2DGL - chains C and D of the 6 polymer chains in the assembly; structure by X-ray diffraction, 3.15 A resolution.

== Chain C (and D) ==
Molecule: Glutamate decarboxylase beta
Source organism: Escherichia coli
Notes: EC 4.1.1.15; chain D of this document is another copy of the same molecule, construct and numbering; everything in this record applies to it too
UniProt: P69910 (DCEB_ECOLI); residue numbers follow UniProt; this construct covers 1-466
Chain sequence (466 residues; numbered 1 to 466; the number before each row is that of its first residue):
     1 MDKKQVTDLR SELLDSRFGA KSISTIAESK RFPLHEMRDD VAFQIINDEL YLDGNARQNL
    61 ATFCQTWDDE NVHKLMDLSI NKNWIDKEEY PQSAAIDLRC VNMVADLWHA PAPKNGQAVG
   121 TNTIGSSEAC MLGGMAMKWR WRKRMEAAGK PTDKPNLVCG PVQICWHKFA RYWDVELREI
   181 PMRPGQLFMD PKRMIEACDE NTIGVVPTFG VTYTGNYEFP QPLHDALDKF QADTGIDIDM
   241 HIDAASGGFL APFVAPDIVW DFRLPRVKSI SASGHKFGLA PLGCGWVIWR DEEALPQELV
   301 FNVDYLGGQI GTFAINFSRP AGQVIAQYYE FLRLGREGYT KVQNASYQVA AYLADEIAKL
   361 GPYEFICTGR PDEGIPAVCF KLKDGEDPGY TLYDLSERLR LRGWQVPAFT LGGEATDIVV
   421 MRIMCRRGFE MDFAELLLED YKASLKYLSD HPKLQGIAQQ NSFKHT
Disordered / not traced: 1-2, 454-466 (chain D: 1-2, 453-466)
Covalent attachments: pyridoxal phosphate (PLP) linked to Lys276
Small-molecule neighbours: pyridoxal phosphate (PLP): Gly125, Ser126, Ser127, Gln163, Cys165, Thr208, Gly210, Thr212, Asp243, Ala245, Ser246, Ser273, His275
Curated features (UniProtKB/Swiss-Prot):
  - binding site (substrate): Thr62, Asn83
  - binding site (pyridoxal 5'-phosphate): Ser126, Ser127, Thr212, His275
  - modified residue: Lys276 (N6-(pyridoxal phosphate)lysine), Lys446 (N6-acetyllysine), Lys453 (N6-acetyllysine), Lys464 (N6-acetyllysine)
  - mutagenesis: Lys276 (K276A: Strongly reduces pyridoxal phosphate binding and increases stability of the polypeptide; K276H: Abolishes pyridoxal phosphate binding)
From the paper describing this entry:
  - binding site for bromide ion: Ser16, Arg17, Asp69, His73, Asn81, Arg427

== How chain C and chain D interact ==
Residue-residue contacts (210; chain C residue first):
  Ala27(C) with Arg99(D); Tyr328(D)
  Glu28(C) with Arg99(D); Met103(D); Tyr328(D), hydrogen bond (backbone-side chain)
  Ser29(C) with Arg99(D); Asn102(D), hydrogen bond (backbone-side chain)
  Lys30(C) with Asn102(D); Gly116(D), hydrogen bond (side chain-backbone)
  Arg31(C) with Met103(D); Asp106(D), salt bridge
  Phe32(C) with Met103(D); Asp106(D), hydrogen bond (backbone-side chain); Leu107(D), hydrophobic; Phe253(D), hydrophobic; Phe331(D), hydrophobic; Gly335(D); Arg336(D); Tyr339(D), hydrophobic
  Pro33(C) with Met103(D); Phe331(D); Leu332(D), hydrophobic; Gly335(D); Arg336(D), hydrogen bond (backbone-backbone)
  Leu34(C) with Arg336(D), hydrogen bond (backbone-backbone); Glu337(D), hydrogen bond (backbone-backbone)
  His35(C) with Leu334(D); Gly335(D); Glu337(D), salt bridge
  Glu36(C) with Arg333(D); Leu334(D), hydrogen bond (backbone-backbone); Glu337(D), hydrogen bond (backbone-side chain); Gly338(D); Lys341(D), salt bridge
  Met37(C) with Leu332(D); Arg333(D), hydrogen bond (backbone-backbone)
  Asp39(C) with Asn71(D), hydrogen bond; Tyr329(D); Arg333(D)
  Phe43(C) with Asn71(D); Leu75(D), hydrophobic; Tyr329(D)
  Ile46(C) with Ile325(D), hydrophobic; Tyr328(D), hydrophobic; Tyr329(D), hydrophobic
  Asn47(C) with Leu78(D)
  Glu49(C) with Gln92(D), hydrogen bond; Ile96(D); Arg99(D), salt bridge
  Leu50(C) with Ile96(D), hydrophobic; Ile325(D), hydrophobic
  Leu52(C) with Gln92(D)
  Asp53(C) with Lys82(D), salt bridge; Glu89(D); Tyr90(D); Pro91(D); Gln92(D), hydrogen bond (side chain-backbone); Ser93(D), hydrogen bond
  Ala56(C) with Tyr90(D)
  Asn59(C) with Glu89(D), hydrogen bond; Tyr90(D), hydrogen bond
  Ala61(C) with Glu89(D)
  Thr62(C) with Asp86(D)
  Cys64(C) with Asn83(D); Ser318(D)
  Gln65(C) with Asn81(D)
  Thr66(C) with Asn81(D), hydrogen bond (backbone-side chain)
  Trp67(C) with Asn81(D)
  Asp68(C) with Ile80(D); Asn81(D), hydrogen bond
  Asn71(C) with Asp39(D); Phe43(D)
  His73(C) with Asp77(D), salt bridge; Ile80(D)
  Lys74(C) with Phe43(D)
  Leu75(C) with Phe43(D), hydrophobic
  Asp77(C) with His73(D), salt bridge
  Leu78(C) with Asn47(D)
  Ile80(C) with Asp68(D); His73(D)
  Asn81(C) with Gln65(D); Thr66(D), hydrogen bond (side chain-backbone); Trp67(D); Asp68(D); Leu282(D)
  Lys82(C) with Leu50(D); Asp53(D), salt bridge; Leu282(D)
  Asn83(C) with Cys64(D); Leu282(D)
  Glu89(C) with Asp53(D); Asn59(D), hydrogen bond; Ala61(D); Thr62(D); Gln405(D)
  Tyr90(C) with Asp53(D); Ala56(D); Asn59(D), hydrogen bond
  Pro91(C) with Leu52(D); Asp53(D)
  Gln92(C) with Glu49(D), hydrogen bond; Asp53(D), hydrogen bond (backbone-side chain)
  Ser93(C) with Leu50(D); Asp53(D), hydrogen bond
  Ile96(C) with Leu50(D), hydrophobic
  Arg99(C) with Ala27(D); Glu28(D); Ser29(D); Glu49(D), salt bridge
  Asn102(C) with Ser29(D), hydrogen bond (side chain-backbone); Lys30(D)
  Met103(C) with Glu28(D); Arg31(D); Phe32(D); Pro33(D)
  Asp106(C) with Lys30(D); Arg31(D); Phe32(D), hydrogen bond (side chain-backbone)
  Leu107(C) with Phe32(D), hydrophobic
  Gly116(C) with Lys30(D)
  Ile124(C) with Ile124(D), hydrophobic; Asn316(D); Ser318(D); Arg319(D)
  Ser127(C) with Ile315(D), hydrogen bond (side chain-backbone); Asn316(D); Phe317(D)
  Glu128(C) with Asn316(D)
  Met131(C) with Ile315(D), hydrophobic
  Met135(C) with Tyr172(D), hydrophobic
  Trp139(C) with Arg171(D); Tyr172(D); Asp174(D)
  Arg142(C) with Asp174(D), salt bridge
  Gln163(C) with Phe317(D)
  Ile164(C) with Phe301(D), hydrophobic; Phe317(D), hydrophobic
  Lys168(C) with Phe301(D); Ala314(D), hydrogen bond (side chain-backbone)
  Arg171(C) with Trp139(D); Glu298(D), hydrogen bond (side chain-backbone)
  Tyr172(C) with Met135(D), hydrophobic; Trp139(D); Trp173(D), hydrogen bond (backbone-side chain); Leu299(D); Phe313(D), hydrophobic; Ala314(D)
  Trp173(C) with Tyr172(D), hydrogen bond (side chain-backbone); Trp173(D), hydrophobic
  Asp174(C) with Arg142(D), salt bridge
  Phe253(C) with Phe32(D), hydrophobic
  His275(C) with Ser318(D)
  Leu282(C) with Asn81(D); Lys82(D); Asn83(D); Arg319(D); Pro320(D)
  Gly283(C) with Pro320(D)
  Glu298(C) with Arg171(D), hydrogen bond (backbone-side chain)
  Leu299(C) with Tyr172(D), hydrogen bond (backbone-side chain)
  Phe301(C) with Lys168(D)
  Thr312(C) with Lys168(D)
  Phe313(C) with Tyr172(D)
  Ala314(C) with Lys168(D); Tyr172(D)
  Ile315(C) with Ser127(D), hydrogen bond (backbone-side chain); Met131(D), hydrophobic; Ile315(D), hydrophobic
  Asn316(C) with Ile124(D); Glu128(D); Asn316(D), hydrogen bond
  Phe317(C) with Ser127(D); Gln163(D); Ile164(D), hydrophobic
  Ser318(C) with Cys64(D); Ile124(D); His275(D)
  Pro320(C) with Leu282(D); Gly283(D); Gln323(D)
  Ile325(C) with Ile46(D), hydrophobic; Leu50(D), hydrophobic
  Tyr328(C) with Ala27(D); Glu28(D), hydrogen bond (side chain-backbone); Ile46(D), hydrophobic
  Tyr329(C) with Asp39(D); Phe43(D); Ile46(D), hydrophobic
  Phe331(C) with Phe32(D), hydrophobic; Pro33(D)
  Leu332(C) with Met37(D); Ile46(D), hydrophobic
  Arg333(C) with Glu36(D), salt bridge; Met37(D), hydrogen bond (side chain-backbone); Asp39(D)
  Leu334(C) with His35(D); Glu36(D), hydrogen bond (backbone-backbone)
  Gly335(C) with Phe32(D); Pro33(D); His35(D)
  Arg336(C) with Phe32(D); Pro33(D), hydrogen bond (backbone-backbone); Leu34(D), hydrogen bond (backbone-backbone)
  Glu337(C) with Leu34(D), hydrogen bond (backbone-backbone); His35(D), salt bridge; Glu36(D), hydrogen bond (side chain-backbone)
  Gly338(C) with Glu36(D)
  Tyr339(C) with Phe32(D), hydrophobic
  Lys341(C) with Glu36(D), salt bridge
  Gln405(C) with Glu89(D)
Other interface residues (no listed pair), chain C (101 interface residues in all): Ala42, Met76, Asp86, Lys138, His167, Pro281, Arg319, Gln323
Other interface residues (no listed pair), chain D (101 interface residues in all): Ala42, Lys74, Met76, Lys138, His167, Pro281, Thr312

== Summary ==
Chain C and chain D each contribute 101 residues to their interface, with 42 hydrogen bonds and 14 salt
bridges. Among the polar pairs are Arg31(C)-Asp106(D), His35(C)-Glu337(D) and Glu36(C)-Lys341(D). Covalently
linked pyridoxal phosphate: at Lys276(C). From the paper: a binding site for bromide ion at Ser16(C), Arg17(C)
and Asp69(C) among others.
Chain C and chain D are both Glutamate decarboxylase beta (Escherichia coli); the structure, Crystal structure
of Escherichia coli GadB in complex with bromide, was determined by X-ray diffraction (same publication as
2DGK and 2DGM).
